PDB entry 7W5I | X-ray diffraction, 2.13 A resolution | chain A

== Chain A ==
Name: Terpene cyclase 6
Organism: Trichoderma atroviride
Notes: EC 4.2.3.-, 4.2.3.104, 4.2.3.137, 4.2.3.157, 4.2.3.182, 4.2.3.57
UniProtKB: A0A5S9I252 (TATC6_HYPAT); residue numbers follow UniProt; this construct covers 1-386
Sequence (397 residues; numbered -10 to 386; the number before each row is that of its first residue; numbers below 1 keep their minus sign (Gly-10 is residue -10)):
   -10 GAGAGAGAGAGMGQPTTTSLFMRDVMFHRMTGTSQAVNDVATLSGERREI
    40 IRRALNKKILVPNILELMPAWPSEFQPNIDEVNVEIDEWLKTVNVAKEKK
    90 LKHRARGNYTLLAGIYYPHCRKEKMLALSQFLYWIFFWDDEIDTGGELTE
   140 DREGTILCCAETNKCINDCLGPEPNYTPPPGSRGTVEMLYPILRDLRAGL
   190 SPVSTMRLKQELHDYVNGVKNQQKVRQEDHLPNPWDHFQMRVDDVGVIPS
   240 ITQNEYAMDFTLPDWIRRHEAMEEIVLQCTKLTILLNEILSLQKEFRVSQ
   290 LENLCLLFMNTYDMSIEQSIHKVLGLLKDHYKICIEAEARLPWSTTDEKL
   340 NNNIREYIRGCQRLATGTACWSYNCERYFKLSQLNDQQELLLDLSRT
Not modelled in the structure: -10 to 32, 133-139, 212-218, 386
Sequence notes: expression tag (-10 to 0)
Swiss-Prot annotation at these positions:
  - motif: Asp128 to Asp132 (D(D/E)XX(D/E) motif), Asn276 to Glu284 (NSE motif), Trp360 to Tyr367 (WxxxxxRY motif)
  - binding site (Mg(2+)): Asp128, Asn276, Ser280
  - binding site ((2E,6E)-farnesyl diphosphate): Arg366, Tyr367
Bound ions: Mg2+: Asn276, Ser280, Glu284 (together with farnesyl diphosphate)
Residues lining bound ligands:
  - farnesyl diphosphate (FPP): Tyr105, Ile124, Phe125, Asp128, Tyr204, Arg230, Val234, Gly235, Val236, Thr272, Asn276, Ser280, Lys283, Glu284, Thr357, Trp360, Arg366, Tyr367
  - malonate ion (MLI), molecule 1: Phe64, Ile68, Asp69, Leu100
  - malonate ion (MLI), molecule 2: Val84, Ala85, Lys86, Glu87

== In short ==
Ligands of chain A: farnesyl diphosphate and malonate ion. The Mg2+ site is built by Asn276, Ser280 and
Glu284. Curated annotation (UniProt) lists 3 Mg2+-binding residues and (2E,6E)-farnesyl diphosphate-binding
residues Arg366 and Tyr367.
Chain A is Terpene cyclase 6 (Trichoderma atroviride); the structure, The structure of trichobrasilenol
synthase TaTC6 in complex with FPP-1, was determined by X-ray diffraction, deposited together with 7W5H, 7W5F,
7W5G and 7W5J.
